9CQ4 - chains B and F of the 12 polymer chains in the assembly; structure by electron microscopy, 3.27 A resolution.

[Chain B]
Name: G115 TCR gamma chain
Source organism: Homo sapiens
Amino-acid sequence (295 residues; row label = number of the first residue in the row; numbering starts at 0):
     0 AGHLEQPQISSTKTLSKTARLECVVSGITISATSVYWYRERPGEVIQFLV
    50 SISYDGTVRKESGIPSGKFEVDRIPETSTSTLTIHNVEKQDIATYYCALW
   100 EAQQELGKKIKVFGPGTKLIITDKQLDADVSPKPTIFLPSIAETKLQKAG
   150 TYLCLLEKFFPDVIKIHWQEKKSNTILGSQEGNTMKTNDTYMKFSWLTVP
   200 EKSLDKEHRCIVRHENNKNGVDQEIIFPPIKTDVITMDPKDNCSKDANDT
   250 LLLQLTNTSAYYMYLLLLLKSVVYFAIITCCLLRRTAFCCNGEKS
Disordered / not traced: 0-246, 286-294
From the paper describing this entry:
  - post-translational modification sites: Cys-279

[Chain F]
Name: T-cell surface glycoprotein CD3 epsilon chain
Source organism: Homo sapiens
Reference sequence: P07766 (CD3E_HUMAN); numbering as in UniProt (aligned over 1-207)
Amino-acid sequence (210 residues; numbered 1 to 210; the number before each row is that of its first residue):
     1 MQSGTHWRVLGLCLLSVGVWGQDGNEEMGGITQTPYKVSISGTTVILTCP
    51 QYPGSEILWQHNDKNIGGDEDDKNIGSDEDHLSLKEFSELEQSGYYVCYP
   101 RGSKPEDANFYLYLRARVCENCMEMDVMSVATIVIVDICITGGLLLLVYY
   151 WSKNRKAKAKPVTRGAGAGGRQRGQNKERPPPVPNPDYEPIRKGQRDLYS
   201 GLNQRRIGSG
Disordered / not traced: 1-32, 157-210
Disulfides: Cys-49/Cys-98, Cys-119/Cys-122
Sequence notes: expression tag (208-210)

[Chain B / chain F interface]
Residue-residue contacts (7; chain B residue first):
  Leu-254(B) with Cys-122(F), hydrophobic
  Tyr-261(B) with Val-130(F), hydrophobic
  Leu-265(B) with Ile-133(F), hydrophobic; Val-134(F), hydrophobic; Asp-137(F)
  Lys-269(B) with Asp-137(F), salt bridge; Thr-141(F)
Interface residues without a listed pair, chain B (9 interface residues in all): Leu-250, Leu-268, Tyr-273, Ile-276, Arg-283
Interface residues without a listed pair, chain F (13 interface residues in all): Arg-117, Cys-119, Met-125, Ile-138, Leu-145, Leu-146, Tyr-149
The authors on this interface:
  - residue pairs: Lys-269(B)/Asp-137(F) (salt bridge)

[In short]
9 residues of chain B and 13 residues of chain F are in contact, with 1 salt bridge. Its one salt-bridged
contact is Lys-269(B)/Asp-137(F). The authors report a salt bridge between Lys-269(B) and Asp-137(F). The
paper reports a modification site at Cys-279(B).
Here chain B is G115 TCR gamma chain and chain F is T-cell surface glycoprotein CD3 epsilon chain, both from
Homo sapiens. Entry 9CQ4 (G115 gamma delta TCR/CD3 complex bound by OKT3 Fab) was determined by electron
microscopy, deposited together with 9CQ7, 9CQ8 and 9CQL.
